Entry 1EOO (X-ray diffraction, 2.16 A resolution); this record covers chains C and A of the 4 polymer chains in the assembly.

# Chain C
Molecule: 12-nt DNA strand
Sequence (12 nucleotides; row label = number of the first residue in the row):
     1 GAAGATATCT TC

# Chain A
Protein: Type II restriction enzyme ecorv
Source organism: Escherichia coli
Notes: EC 3.1.21.4
Reference sequence: P04390 (T2E5_ECOLI); residues 2-245 here correspond to UniProt positions 1-244 (UniProt number = residue number - 1)
Sequence (245 residues; row label = number of the first residue in the row):
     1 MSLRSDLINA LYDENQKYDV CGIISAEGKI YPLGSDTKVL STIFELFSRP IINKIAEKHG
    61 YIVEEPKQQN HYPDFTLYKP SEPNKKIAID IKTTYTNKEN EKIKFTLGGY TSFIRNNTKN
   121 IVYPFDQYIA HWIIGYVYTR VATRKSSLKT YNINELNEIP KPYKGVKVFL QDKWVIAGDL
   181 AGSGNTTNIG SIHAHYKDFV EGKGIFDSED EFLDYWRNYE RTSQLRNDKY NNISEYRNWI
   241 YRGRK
Not modelled in the structure: 1
Reported in the primary citation:
  - binding site for the 12-nt DNA strand (chain C): Thr37
  - self-association interface (contacts with another copy of this molecule): Leu46
  - catalytic residues: Glu45, Asp74, Asp90, Lys92 (citing earlier work)
  - binding site for the 12-nt DNA strand: Arg226

# Chain C / chain A interface
Contacting residue pairs - 29 pairs, chain C then chain A:
  DA5(C) with Thr111(A), hydrogen bond to the phosphate; Ser112(A), phosphate contact; Lys119(A), salt bridge to the phosphate; Asn120(A), phosphate contact; Arg221(A), salt bridge to the phosphate
  DT6(C) with Asn70(A), sugar contact; Gly109(A), phosphate contact; Ser112(A), hydrogen bond to the phosphate; Phe113(A), phosphate contact; Thr186(A), base contact
  DA7(C) with Asp90(A), phosphate contact; Lys92(A), salt bridge to the phosphate; Gly108(A), phosphate contact; Thr186(A), base contact
  DT8(C) with Thr37(A), phosphate contact; Ser41(A), phosphate contact; Ile91(A), phosphate contact; Lys92(A), salt bridge to the phosphate; Thr93(A), hydrogen bond to the phosphate; Thr106(A), base contact; Ser183(A), base contact; Thr186(A), hydrogen bond to the base; Asn188(A), base contact
  DC9(C) with Thr37(A), hydrogen bond to the phosphate; Thr94(A), hydrogen bond to the phosphate; Tyr95(A), hydrogen bond to the phosphate; Gly182(A), hydrogen bond to the base; Ser183(A), base contact
  DT10(C) with Tyr95(A), hydrogen bond to the phosphate
Interface residues without a listed pair, chain A (23 interface residues in all): Lys104

# Overview
The interface between chain C and chain A involves 6 residues on one side and 23 on the other, with 9 hydrogen
bonds and 4 salt bridges. Polar pairs include DT8(C)-Thr186(A), DC9(C)-Gly182(A) and DA5(C)-Thr111(A). The
paper reports catalytic residues Glu45(A), Asp74(A) and Asp90(A) among others; a binding site for the 12-nt
DNA strand (chain C) at Thr37(A).
Chain C is a 12-nt DNA strand and chain A is Type II restriction enzyme ecorv (Escherichia coli); the
structure, Ecorv bound to cognate DNA, was determined by X-ray diffraction, deposited together with 1EOP.
